PDB entry 5EHY | X-ray diffraction, 2.26 A resolution | chain A

Chain A:
Name: Dual specificity protein kinase TTK
Source organism: Homo sapiens
Notes: EC 2.7.12.1
Reference sequence: P33981 (TTK_HUMAN); residue numbers follow UniProt; this construct covers 519-808
Sequence (313 residues; numbered 496 to 808; the number before each row is that of its first residue):
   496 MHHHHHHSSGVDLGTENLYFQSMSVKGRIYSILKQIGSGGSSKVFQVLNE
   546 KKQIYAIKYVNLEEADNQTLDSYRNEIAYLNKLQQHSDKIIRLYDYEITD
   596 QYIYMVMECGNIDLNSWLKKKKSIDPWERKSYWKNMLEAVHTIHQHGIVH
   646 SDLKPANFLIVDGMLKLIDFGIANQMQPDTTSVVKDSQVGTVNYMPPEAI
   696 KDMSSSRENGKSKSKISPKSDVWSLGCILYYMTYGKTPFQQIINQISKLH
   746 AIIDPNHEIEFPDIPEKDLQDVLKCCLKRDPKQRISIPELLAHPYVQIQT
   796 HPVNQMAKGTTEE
Not modelled in the structure: 496-514, 671-683, 699-710, 795-808
Construct notes: initiating methionine (496); expression tag (497-518)
Residues lining bound ligands:
  - 5O4 (4-(furan-3-yl)-3-phenyl-2H-pyrazolo[4,3-c]pyridine): Ile-531, Gly-532, Val-539, Ala-551, Ile-586, Met-602, Glu-603, Cys-604, Gly-605, Asn-606, Ile-607, Asp-608, Leu-654, Ile-663
  - polyethylene glycol fragment (7PE; 2-(2-(2-(2-(2-(2-ethoxyethoxy)ethoxy)ethoxy)ethoxy)ethoxy)ethanol), molecule 1: Lys-521, Gly-522, Glu-592
  - polyethylene glycol fragment (7PE), molecule 2: Val-539, Lys-553, Val-555, Tyr-568, Glu-571, Ile-572, Leu-575, Met-600, Met-602, Ile-663, Asp-664, Ala-668, Asn-669
  - polyethylene glycol fragment (7PE), molecule 3: Gln-548, Ile-549, Tyr-550, Tyr-589, Met-602, Glu-603, Cys-604
  - polyethylene glycol fragment (7PE), molecule 4: Asn-570, Tyr-574, Gly-642, Ile-643, Ile-667
  - polyethylene glycol fragment (7PE), molecule 5: Leu-613, Lys-616, Lys-617, Ser-618, Ile-619, Tyr-726, Met-727, Thr-728, Tyr-729, Gly-730
  - polyethylene glycol fragment (7PE), molecule 6: Trp-622, Lys-625, Ser-626, Lys-629, Val-791, Gln-792, Ile-793, Gln-794
  - polyethylene glycol fragment (7PE), molecule 7: Asp-763, Asp-766, His-788, Pro-789
From the paper describing this entry:
  - specificity-determining residues: Cys-604 (proposed by the authors, not directly observed)

Overview:
Ligands of chain A: 7 copies of polyethylene glycol fragment and compound 5O4. From the paper: the specificity
determinant Cys-604.
Chain A is Dual specificity protein kinase TTK (Homo sapiens); the structure, Rapid Discovery of
Pyrido[3,4-d]pyrimidine Inhibitors of Monopolar Spindle kinase 1 (MPS1) Using a Structure-Based Hydridization
Approach, was determined by X-ray diffraction together with 5EH0, 5EI2, 5EI6 and 5EI8 from the same study.
